9LBZ - chains H and I of the 52 polymer chains in the assembly; structure by electron microscopy, 4.00 A resolution.

Chain H (and I):
Protein: Probable portal protein
Source organism: Escherichia phage N4
Notes: chain I of this document is another copy of the same molecule, construct and numbering; everything in this record applies to it too
UniProtKB: A0MZE1 (PORTL_BPN4); numbering as in UniProt (aligned over 1-763)
Amino-acid sequence (763 residues; each row starts with the number of its first residue):
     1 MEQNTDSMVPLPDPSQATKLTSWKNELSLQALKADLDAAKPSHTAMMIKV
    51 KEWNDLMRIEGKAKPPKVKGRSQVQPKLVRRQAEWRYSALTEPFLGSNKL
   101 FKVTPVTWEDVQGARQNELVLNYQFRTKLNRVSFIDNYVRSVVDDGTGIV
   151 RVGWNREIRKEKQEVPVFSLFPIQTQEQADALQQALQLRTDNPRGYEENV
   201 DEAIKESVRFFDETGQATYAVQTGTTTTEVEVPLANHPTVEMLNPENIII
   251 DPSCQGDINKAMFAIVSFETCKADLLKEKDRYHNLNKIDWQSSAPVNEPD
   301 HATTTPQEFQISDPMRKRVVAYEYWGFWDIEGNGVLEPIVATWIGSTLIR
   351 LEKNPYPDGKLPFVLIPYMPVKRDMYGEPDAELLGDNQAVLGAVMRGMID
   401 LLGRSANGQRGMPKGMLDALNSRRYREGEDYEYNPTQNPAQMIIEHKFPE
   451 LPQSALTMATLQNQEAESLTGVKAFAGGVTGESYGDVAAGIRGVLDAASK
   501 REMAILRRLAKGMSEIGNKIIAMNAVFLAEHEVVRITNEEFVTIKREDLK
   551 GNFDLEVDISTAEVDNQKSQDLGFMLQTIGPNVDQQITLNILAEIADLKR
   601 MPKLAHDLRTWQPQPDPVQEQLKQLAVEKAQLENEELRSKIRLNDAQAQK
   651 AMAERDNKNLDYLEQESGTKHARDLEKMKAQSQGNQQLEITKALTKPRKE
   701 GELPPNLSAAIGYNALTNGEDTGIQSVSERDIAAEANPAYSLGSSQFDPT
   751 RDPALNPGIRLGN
Unresolved in the structure: 1-18, 666-763 (chain I: 1-4, 667-763)

Chain H / chain I interface:
Pairs across the interface (174; chain H residue first):
  Asp35(H) with Ile311(I); Ser312(I); Arg316(I), salt bridge
  Ala38(H) with Phe309(I)
  Ser42(H) with Pro306(I)
  Arg71(H) with Asn407(I), hydrogen bond (side chain-backbone)
  Pro105(H) with Pro602(I)
  Val106(H) with Arg126(I); Pro602(I)
  Thr107(H) with Thr537(I)
  Trp108(H) with Asn192(I); Asn538(I); Lys603(I); His606(I)
  Glu109(H) with Arg194(I), salt bridge; Asn538(I), hydrogen bond
  Asp110(H) with Arg194(I), salt bridge
  Asp251(H) with Phe309(I)
  Pro252(H) with Pro306(I); Phe309(I), hydrophobic
  Ser253(H) with Thr305(I); Phe309(I); Arg318(I)
  Gln255(H) with Glu269(I); Arg318(I)
  Lys260(H) with Arg318(I), hydrogen bond (backbone-side chain)
  Met262(H) with Arg318(I)
  Tyr324(H) with Arg316(I), hydrogen bond
  Phe327(H) with Arg316(I), hydrogen bond (backbone-side chain)
  Trp328(H) with Asp313(I); Arg316(I)
  Asn333(H) with Lys279(I)
  Leu336(H) with Ala273(I), hydrophobic
  Pro370(H) with Asp136(I)
  Lys372(H) with Asn137(I); Asp144(I)
  Arg373(H) with Asn137(I); Ser141(I), hydrogen bond; Asp145(I), salt bridge; Leu243(I); Asn244(I), hydrogen bond; Pro245(I)
  Glu378(H) with Arg80(I), salt bridge
  Leu383(H) with Lys77(I)
  Asp386(H) with Val74(I)
  Val390(H) with Ile399(I), hydrophobic
  Gly397(H) with Asn407(I), hydrogen bond (backbone-side chain)
  Leu401(H) with Asn407(I); His446(I); Lys447(I)
  Arg404(H) with Gly408(I), hydrogen bond (side chain-backbone); Arg410(I)
  Ser405(H) with Glu445(I)
  Gln409(H) with Tyr425(I); Gly428(I); Glu429(I); Asp430(I); Tyr431(I)
  Arg410(H) with Asp430(I), salt bridge; Tyr431(I)
  Gly411(H) with Tyr431(I); Tyr433(I)
  Met412(H) with Tyr431(I), hydrogen bond (backbone-backbone); Glu432(I); Tyr433(I), hydrogen bond (backbone-backbone)
  Pro413(H) with Tyr433(I)
  Lys414(H) with Asp418(I), salt bridge; Asn421(I); Tyr433(I), hydrogen bond (backbone-backbone); Asn434(I), hydrogen bond
  Gln437(H) with Pro435(I)
  Met442(H) with Tyr433(I), hydrogen bond (backbone-side chain)
  Ile444(H) with Tyr433(I), hydrophobic; Asn438(I); Pro439(I); Ala440(I)
  His446(H) with Tyr431(I), hydrogen bond
  Pro449(H) with Glu445(I)
  Glu450(H) with Lys447(I)
  Pro452(H) with Phe448(I)
  Gln453(H) with Glu450(I)
  Ser454(H) with Leu402(I); Pro449(I), hydrogen bond (side chain-backbone); Glu450(I); Leu451(I), hydrogen bond (side chain-backbone)
  Met458(H) with Met398(I), hydrophobic; Ile399(I), hydrophobic; Leu402(I), hydrophobic
  Leu461(H) with Met398(I), hydrophobic
  Gln462(H) with Met395(I)
  Glu465(H) with Met395(I)
  Ser468(H) with Arg81(I); Trp85(I)
  Asp486(H) with Gly96(I); Ser97(I), hydrogen bond; Ala562(I)
  Gly490(H) with Glu482(I); Glu563(I)
  Ile491(H) with Glu563(I); Asn566(I)
  Arg492(H) with Ala489(I); Glu563(I), hydrogen bond (backbone-side chain)
  Gly493(H) with Glu482(I); Glu563(I)
  Val494(H) with Val479(I), hydrophobic
  Leu495(H) with Val479(I)
  Ala497(H) with Phe475(I); Gly477(I)
  Ala498(H) with Phe475(I), hydrophobic
  Lys500(H) with Gly478(I)
  Arg501(H) with Glu84(I), salt bridge; Ser88(I)
  Met503(H) with Glu92(I)
  Ala504(H) with Ser88(I)
  Arg507(H) with Glu92(I), salt bridge; Leu95(I), hydrogen bond (side chain-backbone); Gly96(I)
  Arg508(H) with Val132(I); Asp136(I), salt bridge
  Lys511(H) with Asn130(I); Val132(I)
  Glu515(H) with Asn130(I)
  Lys545(H) with Glu198(I), salt bridge
  Asp548(H) with Arg535(I), salt bridge
  Asn552(H) with Tyr123(I); Arg126(I); Thr127(I)
  Phe553(H) with Tyr123(I); Arg535(I)
  Asp554(H) with Arg194(I), salt bridge; Arg535(I), salt bridge
  Leu555(H) with Arg126(I), hydrogen bond (backbone-side chain)
  Glu556(H) with Arg126(I), salt bridge
  Lys568(H) with Met601(I)
  Asp571(H) with Lys599(I), salt bridge
  Leu572(H) with Met601(I), hydrophobic
  Met575(H) with Ile595(I), hydrophobic; Met601(I), hydrophobic
  Thr578(H) with Leu592(I)
  Val583(H) with Trp611(I)
  Asp584(H) with Trp611(I)
  Ile587(H) with Leu604(I), hydrophobic
  Val627(H) with Gln621(I)
  Ala630(H) with Leu625(I), hydrophobic
  Gln631(H) with Gln621(I), hydrogen bond; Leu625(I)
  Asn634(H) with Leu625(I); Glu628(I), hydrogen bond; Lys629(I); Leu632(I)
  Leu637(H) with Glu636(I)
  Arg638(H) with Leu632(I)
  Ile641(H) with Leu632(I); Glu635(I); Glu636(I); Ser639(I)
  Asn644(H) with Ser639(I), hydrogen bond
  Asp645(H) with Ser639(I); Arg642(I), salt bridge
  Gln647(H) with Leu643(I)
  Ala648(H) with Ala646(I)
  Ala651(H) with Ala646(I), hydrophobic
  Met652(H) with Gln649(I)
  Glu654(H) with Lys650(I), salt bridge
  Arg655(H) with Gln649(I)
  Lys658(H) with Lys650(I); Glu654(I), salt bridge; Asn657(I)
  Asn659(H) with Ala653(I)
  Tyr662(H) with Asn657(I); Leu660(I), hydrophobic
  Gln665(H) with Leu660(I); Asp661(I), hydrogen bond; Glu664(I), hydrogen bond
Other interface residues (no listed pair), chain H (121 interface residues in all): Ala39, Val111, Phe263, Asp329, Gly334, Glu337, Met369, Ala406, Ala455, Thr457, Glu467, Leu469, Lys473, Gly551, Asp558, Ile579, Ile591, Glu633
Other interface residues (no listed pair), chain I (126 interface residues in all): Pro76, Asn98, Arg140, Arg159, Asp191, Cys271, Thr304, Gln310, Met315, Ile443, Leu456, Ala474, Ala476, Ile536, Leu608, Gln614, Leu622, Glu633, Lys640, Asp656

Overview:
Chain H and chain I form an interface of 121 and 126 residues respectively; the contacts include 26 hydrogen
bonds and 19 salt bridges. Among the polar pairs are Asp35(H)-Arg316(I), Glu109(H)-Arg194(I) and
Asp110(H)-Arg194(I).
Chain H and chain I are both Probable portal protein (Escherichia phage N4); the structure, unique-vertex of
mature phage N4, was determined by electron microscopy, deposited together with 9LC0, 9LC1 and 9LD7.
